Entry 7AOD (electron microscopy, 4.50 A resolution (low resolution: residue-level contacts below are approximate; hydrogen-bond / salt-bridge calls are withheld)); this record covers chains M and T of the 24 polymer chains in the assembly.

== Chain M ==
Name: DNA-directed RNA polymerase I subunit rpa1
From: Schizosaccharomyces pombe (strain 972 / ATCC 24843)
Notes: EC 2.7.7.6
UniProt: P15398 (RPA1_SCHPO); numbering as in UniProt (aligned over 1-1689)
Amino-acid sequence (1689 residues; row label = number of the first residue in the row):
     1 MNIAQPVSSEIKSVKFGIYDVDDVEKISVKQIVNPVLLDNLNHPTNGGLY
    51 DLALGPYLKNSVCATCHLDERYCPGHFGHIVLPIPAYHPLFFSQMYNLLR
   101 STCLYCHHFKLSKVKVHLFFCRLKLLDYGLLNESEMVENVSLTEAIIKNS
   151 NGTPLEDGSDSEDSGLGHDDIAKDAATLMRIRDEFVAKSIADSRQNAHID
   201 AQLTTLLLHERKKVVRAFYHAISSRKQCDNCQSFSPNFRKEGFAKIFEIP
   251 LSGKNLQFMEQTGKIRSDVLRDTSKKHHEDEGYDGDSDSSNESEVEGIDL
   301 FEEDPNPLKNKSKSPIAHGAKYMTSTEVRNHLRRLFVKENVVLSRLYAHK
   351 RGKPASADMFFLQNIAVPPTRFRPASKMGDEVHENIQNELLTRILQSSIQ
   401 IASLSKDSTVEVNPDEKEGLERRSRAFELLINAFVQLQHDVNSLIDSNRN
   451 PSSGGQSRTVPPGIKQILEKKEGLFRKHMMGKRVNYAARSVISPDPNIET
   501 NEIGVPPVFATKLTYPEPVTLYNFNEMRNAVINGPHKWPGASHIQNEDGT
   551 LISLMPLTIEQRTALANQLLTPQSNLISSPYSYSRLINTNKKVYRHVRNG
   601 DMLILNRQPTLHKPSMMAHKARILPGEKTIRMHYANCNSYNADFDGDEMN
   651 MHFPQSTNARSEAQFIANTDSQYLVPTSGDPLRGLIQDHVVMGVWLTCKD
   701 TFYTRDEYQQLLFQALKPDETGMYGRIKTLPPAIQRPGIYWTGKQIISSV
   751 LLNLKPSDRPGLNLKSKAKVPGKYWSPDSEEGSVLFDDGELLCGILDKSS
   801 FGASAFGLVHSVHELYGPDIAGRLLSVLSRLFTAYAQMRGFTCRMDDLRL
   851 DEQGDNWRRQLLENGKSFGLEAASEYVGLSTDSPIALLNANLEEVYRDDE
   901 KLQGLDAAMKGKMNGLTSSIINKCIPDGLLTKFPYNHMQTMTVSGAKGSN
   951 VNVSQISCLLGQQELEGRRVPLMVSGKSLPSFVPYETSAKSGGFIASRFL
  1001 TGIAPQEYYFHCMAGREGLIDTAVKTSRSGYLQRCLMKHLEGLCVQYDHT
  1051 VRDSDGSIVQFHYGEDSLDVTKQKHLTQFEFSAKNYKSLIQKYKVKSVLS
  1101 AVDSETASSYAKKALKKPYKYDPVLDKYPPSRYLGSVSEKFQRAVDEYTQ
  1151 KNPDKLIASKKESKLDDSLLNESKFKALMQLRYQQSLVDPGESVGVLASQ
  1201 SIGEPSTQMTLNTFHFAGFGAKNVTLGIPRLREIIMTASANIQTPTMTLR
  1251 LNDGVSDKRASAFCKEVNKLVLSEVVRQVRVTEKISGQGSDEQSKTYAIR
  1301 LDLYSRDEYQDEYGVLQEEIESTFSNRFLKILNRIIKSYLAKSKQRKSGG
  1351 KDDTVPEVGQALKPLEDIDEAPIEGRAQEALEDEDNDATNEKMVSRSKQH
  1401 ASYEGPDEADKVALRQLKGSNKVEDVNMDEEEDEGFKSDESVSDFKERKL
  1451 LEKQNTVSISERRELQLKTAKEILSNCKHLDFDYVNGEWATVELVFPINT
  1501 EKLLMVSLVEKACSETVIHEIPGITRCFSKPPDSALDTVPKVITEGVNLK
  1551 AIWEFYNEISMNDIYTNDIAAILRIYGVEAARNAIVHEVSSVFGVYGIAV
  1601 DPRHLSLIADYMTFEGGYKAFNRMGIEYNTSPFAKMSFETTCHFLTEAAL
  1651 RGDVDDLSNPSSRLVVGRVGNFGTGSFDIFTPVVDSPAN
Not modelled in the structure: 143-171, 196-202, 259-320, 348-353, 375-384, 412-420, 452-460, 1023-1029, 1159-1161, 1214-1222, 1285-1295, 1346-1475, 1532-1536, 1682-1689
Metal / ion sites: Zn2+ site 1: C63, C66, C73, H76; Zn2+ site 2: C103, C106, C228, C231
Swiss-Prot annotation at these positions:
  - region: P1005 to E1017 (Bridging helix)
  - binding site (Zn(2+)): C63, C66, C73, H76
  - binding site (Mg(2+)): D643, D645, D647
  - modified residue (Phosphoserine): S159, S161, S1438, S1441
What the authors report for this chain:
  - higher-order assembly contacts with a neighbouring DNA-directed RNA polymerases I, II, and III subunit RPABC4: P580 to I587

== Chain T ==
Name: DNA-directed RNA polymerases I, II, and III subunit RPABC3
From: Schizosaccharomyces pombe (strain 972 / ATCC 24843)
UniProt: Q92399 (RPAB3_SCHPO); residue numbers follow UniProt; this construct covers 1-125
Amino-acid sequence (125 residues; row label = number of the first residue in the row):
     1 MSESVLLDEIFTVTSVDKQKYQRVSRITAVSGQNDMNLTLDINSQIYPLE
    51 KDATFSLQITSNLNSPDLKEAADYIMYGKVYRVEEAKDEKVSVYVSFGGL
   101 LMAIEGSHRKLYRLSLDHVYLLLRR
Not modelled in the structure: 1-2
Swiss-Prot annotation at these positions:
  - region: D17 to T39 (Non-specific ssDNA binding)

== Interface between chain M and chain T ==
Pairs across the interface - 43 pairs, chain M then chain T:
  C698(M) - Y21(T)
  K699(M) - Y21(T)
  K699(M) - D41(T)
  K699(M) - G99(T)
  K699(M) - L100(T)
  D700(M) - R23(T)
  F702(M) - V24(T)
  F702(M) - N43(T)
  P731(M) - Y77(T)
  P732(M) - Y77(T)
  A733(M) - M76(T)
  A733(M) - Y77(T)
  A733(M) - F97(T)
  I734(M) - I75(T)
  I734(M) - M76(T)
  Q735(M) - I75(T)
  Q735(M) - M76(T)
  Q735(M) - Y77(T)
  R736(M) - L68(T)
  R736(M) - K69(T)
  R736(M) - A72(T)
  R736(M) - Y74(T)
  R736(M) - I75(T)
  P737(M) - I46(T)
  P737(M) - Y74(T)
  G738(M) - I46(T)
  T742(M) - G98(T)
  K744(M) - G99(T)
  Y774(M) - K20(T)
  W775(M) - K20(T)
  W775(M) - Y21(T)
  S776(M) - Q19(T)
  E780(M) - R26(T)
  D788(M) - K79(T)
  E790(M) - H118(T)
  L792(M) - Y81(T)
  L792(M) - S96(T)
  L792(M) - G98(T)
  L792(M) - G99(T)
  P934(M) - K20(T)
  Y935(M) - K20(T)
  Y935(M) - Y21(T)
  Y935(M) - Q22(T)
Interface residues without a listed pair, chain M (30 interface residues in all): T701, Y740, K773, L785, D787, L791, F933
Interface residues without a listed pair, chain T (30 interface residues in all): Y47, A71, D73, L101, Y120

== In short ==
The chain M/chain T interface involves 30 residues from each chain. C63(M), C66(M), C73(M) and H76(M) form the
Zn2+ site 1. From UniProt: 4 Zn2+-binding residues and 3 Mg2+-binding residues on chain M. From the paper:
higher-order assembly contacts with a neighbouring DNA-directed RNA polymerases I, II, and III subunit RPABC4
through P580(M).
Here chain M is DNA-directed RNA polymerase I subunit rpa1 and chain T is DNA-directed RNA polymerases I, II,
and III subunit RPABC3, both from Schizosaccharomyces pombe (strain 972 / ATCC 24843). Entry 7AOD
(Schizosaccharomyces pombe RNA polymerase I (dimer)) was determined by electron microscopy (same publication
as 7AOC and 7AOE).
